5UN9 - chains A and B; structure by X-ray diffraction, 2.50 A resolution.

# Chain A
Protein: Protein O-GlcNAcase
Source organism: Homo sapiens
Notes: EC 3.2.1.169, 3.2.1.-; fragment: and 553-704
Reference sequence: O60502 (OGA_HUMAN); numbering as in UniProt; present here: 60-398, 553-704
Chain sequence (504 residues; numbered 59 to 704; 142 numbers in that range are skipped by the numbering (no residue carries them; nothing is unmodelled there); the number before each row is that of its first residue):
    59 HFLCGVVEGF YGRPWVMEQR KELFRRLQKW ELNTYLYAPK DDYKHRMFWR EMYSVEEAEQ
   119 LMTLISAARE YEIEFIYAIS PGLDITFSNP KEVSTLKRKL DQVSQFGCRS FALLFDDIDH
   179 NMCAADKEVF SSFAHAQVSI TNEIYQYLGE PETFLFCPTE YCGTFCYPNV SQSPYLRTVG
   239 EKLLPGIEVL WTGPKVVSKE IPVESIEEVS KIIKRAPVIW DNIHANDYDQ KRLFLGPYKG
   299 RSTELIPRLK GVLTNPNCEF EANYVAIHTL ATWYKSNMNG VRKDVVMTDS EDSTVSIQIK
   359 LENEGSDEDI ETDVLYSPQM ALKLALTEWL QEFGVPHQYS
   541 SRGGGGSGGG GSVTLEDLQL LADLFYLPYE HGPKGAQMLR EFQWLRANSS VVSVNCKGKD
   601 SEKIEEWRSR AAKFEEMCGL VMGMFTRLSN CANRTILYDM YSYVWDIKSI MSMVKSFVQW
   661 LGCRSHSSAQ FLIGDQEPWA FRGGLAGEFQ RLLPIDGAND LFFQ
Unresolved in the structure: 334-373, 541-551, 592-603, 663-681, 701-704
Construct notes: expression tag (59); linker (543-552)
Ligand contacts: Thiamet-G (NHT; (3ar,5r,6s,7r,7ar)-2-(ethylamino)-5-(hydroxymethyl)-5,6,7,7a-tetrahydro-3ah-pyrano[3,2-d][1,3]thiazole-6,7-diol): Gly-67, Phe-68, Tyr-69, Lys-98, Asp-174, Asp-175, Cys-215, Tyr-219, Thr-250, Val-254, Trp-278, Asn-280, Ala-283, Asp-285, Tyr-286, Asn-313
From the paper describing this entry:
  - conformationally variable residues (loop rearrangement, side-chain flip): Leu-172 to Ala-182
  - catalytic residues: Asp-174, Asp-175 (citing earlier work)
  - binding site for Thiamet-G: Gly-67, Asp-174, Tyr-219, Trp-278, Asp-285
  - contacts within the chain: Lys-98/Asp-174, Asp-175/Tyr-219 (hydrogen bond)
  - mutagenesis - K98A, Y219F: decreased catalytic activity
  - mutagenesis - D285A: abolished catalytic activity

# Chain B
Protein: Protein O-GlcNAcase
Source organism: Homo sapiens
Notes: EC 3.2.1.169, 3.2.1.-; fragment: and 553-704
Reference sequence: O60502 (OGA_HUMAN); the construct has insertions or renumbered stretches relative to UniProt, so the offset changes along the chain: 60-392 = UniProt 60-392; 535-542 = UniProt 393-400; 553-704 = UniProt 553-704
Chain sequence (504 residues; each row starts with the number of its first residue; note: 142 numbers in that range are skipped by the numbering (no residue carries them; nothing is unmodelled there)):
    59 HFLCGVVEGF YGRPWVMEQR KELFRRLQKW ELNTYLYAPK DDYKHRMFWR EMYSVEEAEQ
   119 LMTLISAARE YEIEFIYAIS PGLDITFSNP KEVSTLKRKL DQVSQFGCRS FALLFDDIDH
   179 NMCAADKEVF SSFAHAQVSI TNEIYQYLGE PETFLFCPTE YCGTFCYPNV SQSPYLRTVG
   239 EKLLPGIEVL WTGPKVVSKE IPVESIEEVS KIIKRAPVIW DNIHANDYDQ KRLFLGPYKG
   299 RSTELIPRLK GVLTNPNCEF EANYVAIHTL ATWYKSNMNG VRKDVVMTDS EDSTVSIQIK
   359 LENEGSDEDI ETDVLYSPQM ALKLALTEWL QEFG
   535 VPHQYSSRGG GGSGGGGSVT LEDLQLLADL FYLPYEHGPK GAQMLREFQW LRANSSVVSV
   595 NCKGKDSEKI EEWRSRAAKF EEMCGLVMGM FTRLSNCANR TILYDMYSYV WDIKSIMSMV
   655 KSFVQWLGCR SHSSAQFLIG DQEPWAFRGG LAGEFQRLLP IDGANDLFFQ
Unresolved in the structure: 334-373, 535-551, 593-602, 694-704
Construct notes: expression tag (59); linker (543-552)
Ligand contacts: Thiamet-G (NHT; (3ar,5r,6s,7r,7ar)-2-(ethylamino)-5-(hydroxymethyl)-5,6,7,7a-tetrahydro-3ah-pyrano[3,2-d][1,3]thiazole-6,7-diol): Gly-67, Phe-68, Tyr-69, Lys-98, Asp-174, Asp-175, Cys-215, Tyr-219, Thr-250, Val-254, Trp-278, Asn-280, Ala-283, Asp-285, Tyr-286, Asn-313
From the paper describing this entry:
  - catalytic residues: Asp-174, Asp-175 (citing earlier work)
  - binding site for Thiamet-G: Gly-67, Asp-174, Tyr-219, Trp-278, Asp-285
  - mutagenesis - K98A, Y219F: decreased catalytic activity
  - mutagenesis - D285A: abolished catalytic activity

# Interface between chain A and chain B
Residue-residue contacts - 122 pairs, chain A then chain B:
  Tyr-69(A) with Tyr-641(B)
  Gly-70(A) with Tyr-641(B)
  Arg-71(A) with Tyr-638(B); Asp-639(B), salt bridge
  Pro-72(A) with Tyr-638(B)
  Asp-99(A) with Arg-634(B), hydrogen bond (backbone-side chain); Tyr-638(B), hydrogen bond (backbone-side chain); Tyr-641(B), hydrogen bond
  Asp-100(A) with Tyr-638(B)
  Tyr-101(A) with Arg-634(B)
  Met-105(A) with Ser-629(B); Asn-630(B)
  Phe-106(A) with Asn-630(B)
  Lys-253(A) with Asp-675(B), salt bridge; Gln-676(B), hydrogen bond (side chain-backbone); Glu-677(B)
  Val-254(A) with Glu-677(B), hydrogen bond (backbone-side chain); Trp-679(B), hydrophobic
  Val-255(A) with Glu-677(B), hydrogen bond (backbone-side chain); Pro-678(B)
  Asp-285(A) with Trp-645(B)
  Tyr-286(A) with Pro-678(B); Trp-679(B), hydrophobic; Arg-682(B), hydrogen bond (backbone-side chain)
  Asp-287(A) with Arg-682(B); Gly-683(B), hydrogen bond (side chain-backbone)
  Gln-288(A) with Gln-288(B), hydrogen bond (backbone-side chain); Lys-289(B); Ser-642(B); Tyr-643(B); Asp-646(B)
  Lys-289(A) with Gln-288(B); Gly-683(B); Ala-686(B); Gln-690(B), hydrogen bond
  Arg-290(A) with Pro-678(B); Gly-684(B)
  Pro-394(A) with Tyr-101(B), hydrophobic; Phe-106(B), hydrophobic
  His-395(A) with Glu-109(B)
  Gln-396(A) with Phe-106(B); Glu-109(B)
  Tyr-397(A) with Glu-109(B), hydrogen bond (backbone-side chain)
  Ser-398(A) with Arg-108(B); Glu-109(B), hydrogen bond
  Leu-564(A) with Leu-685(B), hydrophobic
  Pro-568(A) with Pro-678(B), hydrophobic
  Tyr-569(A) with Gln-676(B); Pro-678(B)
  His-571(A) with Leu-685(B); Glu-688(B), salt bridge
  Met-578(A) with Phe-689(B)
  Leu-579(A) with Glu-688(B); Phe-689(B), hydrophobic
  Phe-582(A) with Phe-689(B), hydrophobic; Leu-692(B), hydrophobic; Leu-693(B), hydrophobic
  Gln-583(A) with Leu-692(B)
  Arg-586(A) with Leu-692(B), hydrogen bond (side chain-backbone)
  Ser-629(A) with Met-105(B)
  Asn-630(A) with Met-105(B); Phe-106(B)
  Arg-634(A) with Asp-99(B), hydrogen bond (side chain-backbone); Tyr-101(B)
  Tyr-638(A) with Arg-71(B); Pro-72(B); Asp-99(B), hydrogen bond (side chain-backbone)
  Asp-639(A) with Arg-71(B), salt bridge
  Tyr-641(A) with Tyr-69(B); Gly-70(B); Asp-99(B), hydrogen bond
  Ser-642(A) with Gln-288(B), hydrogen bond
  Tyr-643(A) with Gln-288(B)
  Trp-645(A) with Tyr-69(B), hydrophobic; Asp-285(B); Tyr-286(B)
  Asp-646(A) with Gln-288(B); Ala-686(B)
  Ile-647(A) with Leu-685(B), hydrophobic; Ala-686(B), hydrophobic
  Ile-650(A) with Ala-686(B), hydrophobic; Phe-689(B), hydrophobic; Gln-690(B)
  Met-651(A) with Phe-689(B), hydrophobic
  Val-654(A) with Phe-689(B), hydrophobic
  Phe-657(A) with Leu-693(B), hydrophobic
  Arg-682(A) with Asp-287(B), salt bridge; Gln-690(B)
  Gly-683(A) with Asp-287(B), hydrogen bond (backbone-side chain); Lys-289(B)
  Gly-684(A) with Arg-290(B)
  Leu-685(A) with Leu-564(B); His-571(B)
  Ala-686(A) with Lys-289(B); Asp-646(B); Ile-647(B)
  Glu-688(A) with His-571(B), salt bridge; Leu-579(B)
  Phe-689(A) with Met-578(B); Leu-579(B), hydrophobic; Phe-582(B), hydrophobic; Ile-650(B), hydrophobic; Met-651(B), hydrophobic; Val-654(B), hydrophobic
  Gln-690(A) with Lys-289(B), hydrogen bond; Ile-650(B); Arg-682(B)
  Leu-692(A) with Phe-582(B), hydrophobic; Gln-583(B); Arg-586(B)
  Leu-693(A) with Phe-582(B), hydrophobic; Phe-657(B), hydrophobic
  Pro-694(A) with Phe-657(B), hydrophobic
  Ile-695(A) with Met-653(B), hydrophobic; Phe-671(B), hydrophobic; Leu-672(B), hydrophobic; Ala-680(B)
  Asp-696(A) with Arg-691(B), salt bridge
  Gly-697(A) with Arg-691(B)
  Asn-699(A) with Phe-681(B)
  Asp-700(A) with Glu-688(B); Arg-691(B), salt bridge
Other interface residues (no listed pair), chain A (68 interface residues in all): Thr-222, Gly-575, Phe-614, Met-653, Ala-698
Other interface residues (no listed pair), chain B (61 interface residues in all): Asp-100, Gly-575

# Summary
68 residues of chain A and 61 residues of chain B are in contact, with 19 hydrogen bonds and 8 salt bridges.
Polar pairs include Arg-71(A)/Asp-639(B), Lys-253(A)/Asp-675(B) and His-571(A)/Glu-688(B). From the paper:
catalytic residues Asp-174(A), Asp-175(A) and Asp-174(B) among others; K98A and Y219F of chain A reduce
catalytic activity; 6 substitutions were tested in all.
Both chains are Protein O-GlcNAcase (Homo sapiens). Entry 5UN9 (The crystal structure of human O-GlcNAcase in
complex with Thiamet-G) was determined by X-ray diffraction together with 5TKE and 5UN8 from the same study.
